Entry 8WWK (electron microscopy, 2.61 A resolution); this record covers chains A and E of the 6 polymer chains in the assembly.

# Chain A
Name: Guanine nucleotide-binding protein G(i) subunit alpha-1
From: Homo sapiens
UniProtKB: P63096 (GNAI1_HUMAN); numbering as in UniProt (aligned over 1-354)
Amino-acid sequence (354 residues; each row starts with the number of its first residue):
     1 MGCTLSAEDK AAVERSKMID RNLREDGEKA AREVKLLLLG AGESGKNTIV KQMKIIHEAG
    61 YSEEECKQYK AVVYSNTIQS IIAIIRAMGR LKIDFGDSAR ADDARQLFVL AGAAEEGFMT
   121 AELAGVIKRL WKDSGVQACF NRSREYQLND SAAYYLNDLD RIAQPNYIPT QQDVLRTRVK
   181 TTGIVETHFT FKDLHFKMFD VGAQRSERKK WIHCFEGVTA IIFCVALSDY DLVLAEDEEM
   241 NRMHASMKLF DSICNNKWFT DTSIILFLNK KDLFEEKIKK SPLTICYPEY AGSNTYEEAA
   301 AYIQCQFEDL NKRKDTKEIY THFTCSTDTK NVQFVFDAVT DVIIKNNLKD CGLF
Unresolved in the structure: 1-3, 55-181
Differences from the reference sequence: conflict Asn47 (Ser in P63096), Ala203 (Gly in P63096), Ala245 (Glu in P63096), Ser326 (Ala in P63096)
Curated features (UniProtKB/Swiss-Prot):
  - region: Lys35 to Lys46, Thr48 (G1 motif), Asp173 to Thr181 (G2 motif), Phe196 to Gly202, Gln204, Arg205 (G3 motif), Ile265 to Asp272 (G4 motif), Thr324, Cys325, Thr327 to Thr329 (G5 motif)
  - binding site (GTP): Glu43 to Lys46, Thr48, Ser151, Leu175 to Thr181, Asp200 to Gly202, Gln204, Asn269 to Asp272
  - binding site (Mg(2+)): Thr181
  - modified residue: Arg178 (ADP-ribosylarginine), Gln204 (Deamidated glutamine), Cys351 (ADP-ribosylcysteine)
  - lipidation: Gly2 (N-myristoyl glycine), Cys3 (S-palmitoyl cysteine)

# Chain E
Name: Antibody fragment ScFv16
From: synthetic construct
Notes: antibody fragment or engineered binder
Amino-acid sequence (255 residues; row label = number of the first residue in the row):
     1 DVQLVESGGG LVQPGGSRKL SCSASGFAFS SFGMHWVRQA PEKGLEWVAY ISSGSGTIYY
    61 ADTVKGRFTI SRDDPKNTLF LQMTSLRSED TAMYYCVRSI YYYGSSPFDF WGQGTTLTVS
   121 SGGGGSGGGG SGGGGSDIVM TQATSSVPVT PGESVSISCR SSKSLLHSNG NTYLYWFLQR
   181 PGQSPQLLIY RMSNLASGVP DRFSGSGSGT AFTLTISRLE AEDVGVYYCM QHLEYPLTFG
   241 AGTKLELLEE NLYFQ
Unresolved in the structure: 121-136, 248-255
Cystine bridges: Cys22-Cys96, Cys159-Cys229

# Interface between chain A and chain E
Residue-residue contacts (24):
  Thr4(A) - His167(E)  hydrogen bond (backbone-side chain)
  Ser6(A) - His167(E)
  Ser6(A) - Asn169(E)
  Ser6(A) - Tyr173(E)  hydrogen bond
  Ala7(A) - His232(E)
  Ala7(A) - Leu233(E)  hydrogen bond (backbone-backbone)
  Ala7(A) - Glu234(E)
  Ala7(A) - Tyr235(E)  hydrophobic
  Glu8(A) - Tyr173(E)
  Glu8(A) - Tyr175(E)  hydrogen bond
  Glu8(A) - Arg191(E)  salt bridge
  Glu8(A) - His232(E)  salt bridge
  Asp9(A) - Asn169(E)  hydrogen bond
  Asp9(A) - Tyr173(E)
  Ala11(A) - Tyr101(E)  hydrophobic
  Ala12(A) - Tyr101(E)
  Glu14(A) - Ser52(E)  hydrogen bond
  Glu14(A) - Ser53(E)
  Glu14(A) - Gly56(E)
  Glu14(A) - Thr57(E)  hydrogen bond
  Arg15(A) - Ile100(E)
  Arg15(A) - Tyr101(E)
  Arg15(A) - Tyr102(E)
  Met18(A) - Gly54(E)
Other interface residues (no listed pair), chain A (11 interface residues in all): Leu5
Other interface residues (no listed pair), chain E (20 interface residues in all): Ser31, Tyr50, Pro107

# Summary
11 residues of chain A and 20 residues of chain E are in contact, with 7 hydrogen bonds and 2 salt bridges.
Polar contacts include Glu8(A)-Arg191(E), Glu8(A)-His232(E) and Thr4(A)-His167(E). From UniProt: 21
GTP-binding residues and Mg2+-binding residue Thr181(A) on chain A.
Here chain A is Guanine nucleotide-binding protein G(i) subunit alpha-1 (Homo sapiens) and chain E is Antibody
fragment ScFv16 (synthetic construct). Entry 8WWK (MCH-MCHR1-Gi complex, T1 state) was determined by electron
microscopy together with 8WWL, 8WWM and 8WWN from the same study.
